6QYI - chains A and B; structure by X-ray diffraction, 1.80 A resolution.

Chain A (and B):
Protein: 4-hydroxyphenylacetate 3-monooxygenase oxygenase component
From: Escherichia coli
Notes: EC 1.14.14.9; chain B of this document is another copy of the same molecule, construct and numbering; everything in this record applies to it too
UniProtKB: A0A2G8ZEZ1 (A0A2G8ZEZ1_ECOLX); residues 1-520 here = UniProt positions 1-520
Sequence (520 residues; row label = number of the first residue in the row):
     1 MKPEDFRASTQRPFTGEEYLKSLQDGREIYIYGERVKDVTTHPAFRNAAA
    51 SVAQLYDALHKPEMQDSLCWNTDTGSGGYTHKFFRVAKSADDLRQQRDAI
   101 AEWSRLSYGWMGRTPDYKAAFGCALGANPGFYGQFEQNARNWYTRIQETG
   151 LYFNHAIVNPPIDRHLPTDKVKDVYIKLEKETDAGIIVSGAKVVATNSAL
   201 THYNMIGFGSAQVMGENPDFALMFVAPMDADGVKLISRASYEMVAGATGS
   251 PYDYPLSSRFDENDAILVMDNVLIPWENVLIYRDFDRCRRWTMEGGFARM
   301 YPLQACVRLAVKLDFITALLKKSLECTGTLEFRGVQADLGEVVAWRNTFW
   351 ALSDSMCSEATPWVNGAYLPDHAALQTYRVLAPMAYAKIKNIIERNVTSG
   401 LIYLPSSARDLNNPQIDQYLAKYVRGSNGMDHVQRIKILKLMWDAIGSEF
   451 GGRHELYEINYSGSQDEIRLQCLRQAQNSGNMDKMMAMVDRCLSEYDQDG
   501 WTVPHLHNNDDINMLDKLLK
Not modelled in the structure: 209-210 (chain B: fully traced)
Ligand contacts: FAD (flavin-adenine dinucleotide): Arg-113, Asn-154, His-155, Ala-156, Ile-157, Val-158, Arg-164, Val-193, Val-194, Ala-195, Thr-196, Asp-264, Thr-329, Phe-332, Val-335, Arg-395, Asn-396, Thr-398, Ser-399, Ile-402, Arg-453, Leu-456, Tyr-457, Asn-460, Tyr-461, Ser-462, Gly-463, Ser-464, Asp-466

Chain A / chain B interface:
Residue-residue contacts - 201 pairs, chain A then chain B:
  Pro-43(A) / Ile-512(B)  hydrophobic
  Arg-46(A) / His-507(B)
  Arg-46(A) / Asn-508(B)  hydrogen bond (side chain-backbone)
  Arg-46(A) / Asp-511(B)  salt bridge
  Arg-46(A) / Ile-512(B)
  Asn-47(A) / Leu-506(B)
  Asn-47(A) / His-507(B)  hydrogen bond (side chain-backbone)
  Ala-50(A) / His-505(B)
  Gln-54(A) / His-505(B)
  Arg-105(A) / Met-488(B)
  Arg-105(A) / Arg-491(B)  hydrogen bond (backbone-side chain)
  Leu-106(A) / Arg-491(B)
  Tyr-108(A) / Met-488(B)
  Tyr-108(A) / Arg-491(B)  hydrogen bond
  Tyr-108(A) / Cys-492(B)  hydrogen bond (side chain-backbone)
  Tyr-108(A) / Glu-495(B)  hydrogen bond
  Gly-246(A) / Asn-509(B)  hydrogen bond (backbone-side chain)
  Gly-246(A) / Ile-512(B)
  Gly-246(A) / Asn-513(B)  hydrogen bond (backbone-side chain)
  Ala-247(A) / Ile-512(B)
  Ala-247(A) / Asn-513(B)
  Ala-247(A) / Met-514(B)  hydrogen bond (backbone-backbone)
  Thr-248(A) / Leu-515(B)
  Gly-249(A) / Asn-509(B)  hydrogen bond (backbone-side chain)
  Gly-249(A) / Asn-513(B)  hydrogen bond (backbone-side chain)
  Ser-250(A) / Asn-509(B)
  Pro-251(A) / Tyr-496(B)
  Pro-251(A) / Trp-501(B)
  Tyr-252(A) / Tyr-496(B)  hydrophobic
  Tyr-252(A) / Asp-497(B)
  Tyr-252(A) / Gln-498(B)
  Pro-255(A) / Tyr-496(B)
  Pro-255(A) / Trp-501(B)
  Ser-258(A) / Trp-501(B)
  Arg-259(A) / Cys-492(B)  hydrogen bond
  Arg-259(A) / Glu-495(B)  salt bridge
  Arg-259(A) / Tyr-496(B)
  Arg-259(A) / Trp-501(B)
  Arg-259(A) / Leu-506(B)
  Val-311(A) / Met-488(B)
  Asp-314(A) / Met-485(B)
  Asp-314(A) / Met-488(B)
  Phe-315(A) / Met-488(B)
  Phe-315(A) / Val-489(B)
  Phe-315(A) / Cys-492(B)  hydrophobic
  Thr-317(A) / Met-482(B)
  Thr-317(A) / Met-485(B)
  Ala-318(A) / Met-485(B)
  Ala-318(A) / Met-486(B)
  Ala-318(A) / Val-489(B)  hydrophobic
  Leu-319(A) / Val-489(B)
  Lys-321(A) / Gln-477(B)  hydrogen bond
  Lys-321(A) / Met-482(B)
  Lys-321(A) / Met-486(B)
  Lys-322(A) / Met-486(B)
  Lys-322(A) / Val-489(B)
  Lys-322(A) / Asp-490(B)  salt bridge
  Lys-322(A) / Leu-493(B)
  Arg-333(A) / Ser-464(B)
  Arg-333(A) / Asp-466(B)  salt bridge
  Arg-333(A) / Glu-467(B)  salt bridge
  Arg-333(A) / Leu-470(B)
  Gln-336(A) / Leu-470(B)
  Gln-336(A) / Leu-473(B)
  Ala-337(A) / Asp-466(B)
  Ala-337(A) / Arg-469(B)
  Ala-337(A) / Leu-470(B)
  Leu-339(A) / Leu-473(B)  hydrophobic
  Gly-340(A) / Arg-469(B)
  Gly-340(A) / Cys-472(B)
  Gly-340(A) / Leu-473(B)
  Glu-341(A) / Met-384(B)
  Glu-341(A) / Arg-469(B)  salt bridge
  Val-343(A) / Cys-472(B)  hydrophobic
  Val-343(A) / Ala-476(B)  hydrophobic
  Val-343(A) / Met-482(B)  hydrophobic
  Ala-344(A) / Thr-377(B)
  Ala-344(A) / Val-380(B)  hydrophobic
  Ala-344(A) / Cys-472(B)
  Trp-345(A) / Trp-345(B)  hydrophobic
  Trp-345(A) / Leu-381(B)  hydrophobic
  Arg-346(A) / Met-485(B)
  Asn-347(A) / Ala-373(B)
  Asn-347(A) / Thr-377(B)  hydrogen bond
  Asn-347(A) / Cys-472(B)
  Thr-348(A) / Thr-377(B)
  Thr-348(A) / Leu-381(B)
  Ala-351(A) / Leu-352(B)  hydrophobic
  Ala-351(A) / Ser-355(B)
  Leu-352(A) / Ala-351(B)  hydrophobic
  Asp-354(A) / Ser-355(B)  hydrogen bond
  Asp-354(A) / Glu-359(B)
  Ser-355(A) / Ala-351(B)
  Ser-355(A) / Asp-354(B)  hydrogen bond
  Ser-358(A) / Ser-358(B)
  Glu-359(A) / Asp-354(B)
  Ala-373(A) / Asn-347(B)
  Thr-377(A) / Ala-344(B)
  Thr-377(A) / Asn-347(B)  hydrogen bond
  Thr-377(A) / Thr-348(B)
  Val-380(A) / Ala-344(B)  hydrophobic
  Leu-381(A) / Trp-345(B)  hydrophobic
  Leu-381(A) / Thr-348(B)
  Met-384(A) / Glu-341(B)
  Met-384(A) / Lys-388(B)
  Lys-388(A) / Met-384(B)
  Ala-408(A) / Gln-498(B)
  Arg-409(A) / Asn-513(B)  hydrogen bond
  Arg-409(A) / Leu-515(B)
  Arg-409(A) / Asp-516(B)  salt bridge
  Leu-411(A) / Gln-498(B)
  Asn-412(A) / Gln-498(B)  hydrogen bond
  Asn-412(A) / Asp-499(B)
  Val-433(A) / Gln-498(B)
  Lys-437(A) / Leu-493(B)  hydrogen bond (side chain-backbone)
  Lys-437(A) / Tyr-496(B)  hydrogen bond (side chain-backbone)
  Leu-441(A) / Leu-493(B)  hydrophobic
  Leu-441(A) / Tyr-496(B)
  Ser-464(A) / Arg-333(B)
  Asp-466(A) / Arg-333(B)  salt bridge
  Asp-466(A) / Ala-337(B)
  Arg-469(A) / Ala-337(B)
  Arg-469(A) / Gly-340(B)
  Arg-469(A) / Glu-341(B)  salt bridge
  Leu-470(A) / Arg-333(B)
  Leu-470(A) / Gln-336(B)
  Leu-470(A) / Ala-337(B)
  Cys-472(A) / Gly-340(B)
  Cys-472(A) / Val-343(B)  hydrophobic
  Cys-472(A) / Ala-344(B)
  Cys-472(A) / Asn-347(B)
  Leu-473(A) / Gln-336(B)
  Leu-473(A) / Leu-339(B)  hydrophobic
  Leu-473(A) / Gly-340(B)
  Ala-476(A) / Val-343(B)  hydrophobic
  Gln-477(A) / Lys-321(B)  hydrogen bond
  Met-482(A) / Thr-317(B)
  Met-482(A) / Lys-321(B)
  Met-485(A) / Asp-314(B)
  Met-485(A) / Thr-317(B)
  Met-485(A) / Ala-318(B)
  Met-485(A) / Arg-346(B)
  Met-486(A) / Ala-318(B)
  Met-486(A) / Lys-321(B)
  Met-486(A) / Lys-322(B)
  Met-488(A) / Tyr-108(B)
  Val-489(A) / Phe-315(B)
  Val-489(A) / Ala-318(B)  hydrophobic
  Val-489(A) / Leu-319(B)
  Val-489(A) / Lys-322(B)
  Asp-490(A) / Lys-322(B)  salt bridge
  Arg-491(A) / Arg-105(B)
  Arg-491(A) / Tyr-108(B)
  Cys-492(A) / Tyr-108(B)  hydrogen bond (backbone-side chain)
  Cys-492(A) / Arg-259(B)  hydrogen bond
  Cys-492(A) / Phe-315(B)  hydrophobic
  Leu-493(A) / Lys-322(B)
  Leu-493(A) / Lys-437(B)  hydrogen bond (backbone-side chain)
  Leu-493(A) / Leu-441(B)  hydrophobic
  Glu-495(A) / Tyr-108(B)  hydrogen bond
  Glu-495(A) / Arg-259(B)  salt bridge
  Tyr-496(A) / Pro-251(B)
  Tyr-496(A) / Tyr-252(B)  hydrophobic
  Tyr-496(A) / Pro-255(B)
  Tyr-496(A) / Arg-259(B)
  Tyr-496(A) / Lys-437(B)  hydrogen bond (backbone-side chain)
  Tyr-496(A) / Leu-441(B)
  Asp-497(A) / Tyr-252(B)
  Gln-498(A) / Tyr-252(B)
  Gln-498(A) / Ala-408(B)
  Gln-498(A) / Leu-411(B)
  Gln-498(A) / Asn-412(B)  hydrogen bond
  Gln-498(A) / Val-433(B)
  Asp-499(A) / Asn-412(B)
  Trp-501(A) / Pro-251(B)
  Trp-501(A) / Pro-255(B)
  Trp-501(A) / Ser-258(B)
  Trp-501(A) / Arg-259(B)
  His-505(A) / Ala-50(B)
  His-505(A) / Gln-54(B)
  Leu-506(A) / Asn-47(B)
  Leu-506(A) / Arg-259(B)
  His-507(A) / Arg-46(B)
  His-507(A) / Asn-47(B)  hydrogen bond (backbone-side chain)
  Asn-508(A) / Arg-46(B)  hydrogen bond (backbone-side chain)
  Asn-509(A) / Gly-246(B)  hydrogen bond (side chain-backbone)
  Asn-509(A) / Gly-249(B)  hydrogen bond (side chain-backbone)
  Asn-509(A) / Ser-250(B)
  Asp-511(A) / Arg-46(B)  salt bridge
  Ile-512(A) / Pro-43(B)  hydrophobic
  Ile-512(A) / Arg-46(B)
  Ile-512(A) / Gly-246(B)
  Ile-512(A) / Ala-247(B)
  Asn-513(A) / Gly-246(B)  hydrogen bond (side chain-backbone)
  Asn-513(A) / Ala-247(B)
  Asn-513(A) / Gly-249(B)  hydrogen bond (side chain-backbone)
  Asn-513(A) / Arg-409(B)  hydrogen bond
  Met-514(A) / Ala-247(B)  hydrogen bond (backbone-backbone)
  Leu-515(A) / Thr-248(B)
  Leu-515(A) / Arg-409(B)
  Asp-516(A) / Arg-409(B)  salt bridge
Other interface residues (no listed pair), chain A (100 interface residues in all): Ser-51, Met-243, Ala-245, Leu-256, Gln-434, Ile-438, Glu-467, Asn-481, Gly-500
Other interface residues (no listed pair), chain B (98 interface residues in all): Ser-51, Ala-245, Leu-256, Gln-434, Ile-438, Asn-481, Gly-500, Lys-520

In short:
The interface between chain A and chain B involves 100 residues on one side and 98 on the other, with 36
hydrogen bonds and 13 salt bridges. Among the polar pairs are Arg-46(A)/Asp-511(B), Arg-259(A)/Glu-495(B) and
Lys-322(A)/Asp-490(B). Bound to chain A: flavin-adenine dinucleotide.
Chain A and chain B are both 4-hydroxyphenylacetate 3-monooxygenase oxygenase component (Escherichia coli);
the structure, Structure of HPAB from E.coli in complex with FAD, was determined by X-ray diffraction together
with 6QYH from the same study.
